Entry 2BG9 (electron microscopy, 4.00 A resolution); this record covers chains A and B of the 5 polymer chains in the assembly.

Chain A:
Protein: Acetylcholine receptor protein, alpha chain
From: Torpedo marmorata
Reference sequence: P02711 (ACHA_TORMA); residues 1-437 here correspond to UniProt positions 25-461 (UniProt number = residue number + 24)
Amino-acid sequence (370 residues; row label = number of the first residue in the row; note: 67 numbers in that range are skipped by the numbering (no residue carries them; nothing is unmodelled there)):
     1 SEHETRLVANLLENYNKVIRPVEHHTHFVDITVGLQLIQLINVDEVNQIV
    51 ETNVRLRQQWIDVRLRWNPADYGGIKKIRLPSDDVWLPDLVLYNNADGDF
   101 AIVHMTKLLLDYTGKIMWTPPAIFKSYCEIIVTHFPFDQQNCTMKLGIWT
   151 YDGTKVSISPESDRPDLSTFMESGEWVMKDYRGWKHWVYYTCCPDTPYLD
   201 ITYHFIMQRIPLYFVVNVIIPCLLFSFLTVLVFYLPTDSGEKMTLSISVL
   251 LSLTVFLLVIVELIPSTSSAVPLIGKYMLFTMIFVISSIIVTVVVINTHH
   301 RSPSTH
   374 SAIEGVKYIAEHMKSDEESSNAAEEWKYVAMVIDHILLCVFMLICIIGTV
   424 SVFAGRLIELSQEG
Disulfides: C128-C142, C192-C193
Curated features (UniProtKB/Swiss-Prot):
  - glycosylation: N141 (N-linked (GlcNAc...) asparagine)
What the authors report for this chain:
  - contacts within the chain: K145-D200 (salt bridge)
  - conformationally variable residues (loop rearrangement): C192

Chain B:
Protein: Acetylcholine receptor protein, beta chain
From: Torpedo marmorata
Reference sequence: Q6S3I0 (Q6S3I0); residues 1-469 here correspond to UniProt positions 25-493 (UniProt number = residue number + 24)
Amino-acid sequence (370 residues; each row starts with the number of its first residue; note: 99 numbers in that range are skipped by the numbering (no residue carries them; nothing is unmodelled there)):
     1 SVMEDTLLSVLFENYNPKVRPSQTVGDKVTVRVGLTLTSLLILNEKNEEM
    51 TTSVFLNLAWTDYRLQWDPAAYEGIKDLSIPSDDVWQPDIVLMNNNDGSF
   101 EITLHVNVLVQHTGAVSWHPSAIYRSSCTIKVMYFPFDWQNCTMVFKSYT
   151 YDTSEVILQHALDA
   174 MINQDAFTENGQWSIEHKPSRKNWRSDDPSYEDVTFYLIIQRKPLFYIVY
   224 TIVPCILISILAILVFYLPPDAGEKMSLSISALLALTVFLLLLADKVPET
   274 SLSVPIIISYLMFIMILVAFSVILSVVVLNLHHRSPNTH
   403 EAVEAIKYIAEQLESASEFDDLKKDWQYVAMVADRLFLYIFITMCSIGTF
   453 SIFLDASHNVPPDNPFA
Disulfides: C128-C142

Interface between chain A and chain B:
Pairs across the interface (40; chain A residue first):
  N53(A) - Y149(B)
  R79(A) - E155(B)  salt bridge
  I102(A) - Y149(B)  hydrophobic
  T106(A) - T150(B)
  K107(A) - T150(B)  hydrogen bond (side chain-backbone)
  K107(A) - Y151(B)
  P121(A) - Y149(B)
  F227(A) - N303(B)
  L231(A) - N303(B)
  Y234(A) - H306(B)  hydrogen bond (backbone-side chain)
  L235(A) - H306(B)  hydrogen bond (backbone-side chain)
  D238(A) - H306(B)
  D238(A) - S308(B)
  D238(A) - P309(B)
  S239(A) - H306(B)
  S239(A) - S308(B)
  S239(A) - N310(B)
  S239(A) - T311(B)
  S239(A) - H312(B)  hydrogen bond (side chain-backbone)
  E241(A) - N310(B)
  E241(A) - T311(B)
  K242(A) - H312(B)  hydrogen bond
  L245(A) - M249(B)
  L245(A) - S250(B)
  L245(A) - I253(B)  hydrophobic
  S248(A) - I253(B)
  S248(A) - L257(B)
  V249(A) - L257(B)  hydrophobic
  S252(A) - L257(B)
  F256(A) - L257(B)
  F256(A) - T260(B)
  F256(A) - V261(B)  hydrophobic
  F256(A) - L264(B)  hydrophobic
  L263(A) - D268(B)
  E377(A) - A404(B)
  K380(A) - A404(B)
  K380(A) - V405(B)
  K380(A) - I408(B)
  E384(A) - I408(B)
  E384(A) - I411(B)
Interface residues without a listed pair, chain A (29 interface residues in all): R55, A122, L228, P236, I376, K387
Interface residues without a listed pair, chain B (30 interface residues in all): D152, D201, L251, V299, L302, H305, L415

Overview:
Chain A and chain B form an interface of 29 and 30 residues respectively; the contacts include 5 hydrogen
bonds and 1 salt bridge. Polar contacts include R79(A)-E155(B), K107(A)-T150(B) and Y234(A)-H306(B). From the
paper: conformational variability at C192(A); contacts within the chain involving K145(A) and D200(A).
Here chain A is Acetylcholine receptor protein, alpha chain and chain B is Acetylcholine receptor protein,
beta chain, both from Torpedo marmorata. Entry 2BG9 (Refined structure of the nicotinic acetylcholine receptor
at 4A resolution) was determined by electron microscopy.
